PDB entry 7X0E | X-ray diffraction, 2.10 A resolution | chain A

Chain A:
Name: AMB antimetabolite synthase AmbB
Source organism: Pseudomonas aeruginosa PAO1
Notes: EC 6.2.1.67
Reference sequence: Q9I1H0 (AMBB_PSEAE); the author numbering skips numbers that UniProt does not, so the offset changes along the chain: 726-822 = UniProt 727-823; 824-1249 = UniProt 824-1249
Sequence (523 residues; each row starts with the number of its first residue; note: 1 number in that range is skipped by the numbering (no residue carries it; nothing is unmodelled there)):
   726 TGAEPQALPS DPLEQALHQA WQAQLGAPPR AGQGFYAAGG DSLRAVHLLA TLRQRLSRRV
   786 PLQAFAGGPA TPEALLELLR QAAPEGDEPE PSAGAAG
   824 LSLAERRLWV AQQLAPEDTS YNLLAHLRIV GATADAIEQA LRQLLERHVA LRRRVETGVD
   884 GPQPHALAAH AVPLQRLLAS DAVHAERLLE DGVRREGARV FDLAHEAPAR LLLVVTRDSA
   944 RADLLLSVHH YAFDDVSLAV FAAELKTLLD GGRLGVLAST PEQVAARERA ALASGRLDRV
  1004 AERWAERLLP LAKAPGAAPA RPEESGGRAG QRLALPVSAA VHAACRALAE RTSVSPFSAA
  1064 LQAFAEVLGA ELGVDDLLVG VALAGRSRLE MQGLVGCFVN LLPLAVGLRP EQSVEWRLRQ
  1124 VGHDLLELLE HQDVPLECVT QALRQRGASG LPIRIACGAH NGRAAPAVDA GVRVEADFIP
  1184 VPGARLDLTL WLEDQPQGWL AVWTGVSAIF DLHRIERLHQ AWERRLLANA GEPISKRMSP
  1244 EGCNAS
Not modelled in the structure: 726-821, 881-884, 1016-1030, 1164-1172, 1199-1200, 1234-1249
Small-molecule neighbours: mega-9 (7Z8; N-methyl-N-[(2S,3R,4R,5R)-2,3,4,5,6-pentakis(oxidanyl)hexyl]nonanamide): V1070, L1071, E1074, L1075, R1157, I1158, D1190, L1191, F1213, R1217, R1220, L1221, A1224
Curated features (UniProtKB/Swiss-Prot):
  - modified residue: S767 (O-(pantetheine 4'-phosphoryl)serine)
Reported in the primary citation:
  - catalytic residues: H953
  - mutagenesis - H953A: abolished catalytic activity
  - mutagenesis - D957A: decreased stability

In short:
Chain A binds mega-9. The paper reports the catalytic residue H953; H953A abolishes catalytic activity.
Chain A is AMB antimetabolite synthase AmbB (Pseudomonas aeruginosa PAO1); the structure, Structure of
Pseudomonas NRPS protein, AmbB-TC in apo form, was determined by X-ray diffraction together with 7X17 and 7X0F
from the same study.
